Entry 5MGA (X-ray diffraction, 3.00 A resolution); this record covers chains A and C of the 4 polymer chains in the assembly.

[Chain A]
Molecule: CRISPR-associated endonuclease Cpf1
From: Francisella tularensis subsp. novicida U112
Notes: EC 3.1.-.-
UniProt: A0Q7Q2 (CPF1_FRATN); the construct lacks a stretch of the UniProt sequence and is renumbered around it, so the offset changes along the chain: 1-410 = UniProt 1-410; 413-422 = UniProt 436-445; 424-426 = UniProt 446-448; 459-467 = UniProt 449-457; 3 more segments
Sequence (1323 residues; numbered 1 to 1323 plus 41 insertion-coded residues; 41 numbers in that range are skipped by the numbering (no residue carries them; nothing is unmodelled there); the number before each row is that of its first residue; a row labelled like 410A-410Y holds insertion residues (410A, then the next letters in order)):
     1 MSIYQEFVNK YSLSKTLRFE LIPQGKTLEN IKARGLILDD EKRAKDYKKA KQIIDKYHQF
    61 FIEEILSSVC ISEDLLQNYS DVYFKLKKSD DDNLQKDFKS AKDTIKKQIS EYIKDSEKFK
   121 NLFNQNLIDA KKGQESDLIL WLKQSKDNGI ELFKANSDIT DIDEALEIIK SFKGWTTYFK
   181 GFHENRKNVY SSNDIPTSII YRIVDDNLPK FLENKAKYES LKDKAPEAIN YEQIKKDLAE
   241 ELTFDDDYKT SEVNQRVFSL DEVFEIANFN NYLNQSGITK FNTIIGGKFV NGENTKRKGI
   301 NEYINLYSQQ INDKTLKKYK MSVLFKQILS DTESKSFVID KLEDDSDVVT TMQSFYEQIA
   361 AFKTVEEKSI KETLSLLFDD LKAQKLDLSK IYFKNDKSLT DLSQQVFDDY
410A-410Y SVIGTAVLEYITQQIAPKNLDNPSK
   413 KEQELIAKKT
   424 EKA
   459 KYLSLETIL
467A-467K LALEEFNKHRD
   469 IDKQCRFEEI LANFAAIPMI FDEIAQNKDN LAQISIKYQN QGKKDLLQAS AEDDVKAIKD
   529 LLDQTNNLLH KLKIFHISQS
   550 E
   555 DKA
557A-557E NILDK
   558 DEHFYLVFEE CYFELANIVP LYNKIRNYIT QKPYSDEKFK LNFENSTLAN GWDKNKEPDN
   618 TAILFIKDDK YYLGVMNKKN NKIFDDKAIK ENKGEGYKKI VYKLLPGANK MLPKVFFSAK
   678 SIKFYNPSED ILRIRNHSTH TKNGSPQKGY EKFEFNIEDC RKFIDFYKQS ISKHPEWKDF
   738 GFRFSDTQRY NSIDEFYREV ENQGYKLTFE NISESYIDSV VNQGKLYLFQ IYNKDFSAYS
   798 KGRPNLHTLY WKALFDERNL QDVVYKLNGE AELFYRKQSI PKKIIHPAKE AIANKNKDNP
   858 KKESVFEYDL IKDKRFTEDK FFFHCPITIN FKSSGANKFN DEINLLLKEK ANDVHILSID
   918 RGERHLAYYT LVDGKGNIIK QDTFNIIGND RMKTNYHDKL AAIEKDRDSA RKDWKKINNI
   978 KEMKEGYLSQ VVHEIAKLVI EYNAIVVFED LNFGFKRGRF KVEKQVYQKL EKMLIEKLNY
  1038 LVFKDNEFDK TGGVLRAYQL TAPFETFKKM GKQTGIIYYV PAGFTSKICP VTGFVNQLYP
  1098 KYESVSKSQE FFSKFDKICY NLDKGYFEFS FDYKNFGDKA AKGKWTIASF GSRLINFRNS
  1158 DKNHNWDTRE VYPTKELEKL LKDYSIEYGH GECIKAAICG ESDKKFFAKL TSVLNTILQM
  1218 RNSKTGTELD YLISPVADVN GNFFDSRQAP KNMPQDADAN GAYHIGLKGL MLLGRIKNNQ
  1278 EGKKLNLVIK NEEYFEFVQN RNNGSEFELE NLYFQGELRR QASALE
Unresolved in the structure: 1-2, 227-230, 250-253, 310-311, 365-370, 383-396, 410A-410Y, 467A-467K, 557A-557E, 843-849, 946-951, 1012-1018, 1098-1101, 1137-1139, 1154-1159, 1182-1187, 1193, 1222-1224, 1279-1280, 1301-1323
Construct notes: conflict Asp246 (Ile in A0Q7Q2), Leu467 (Lys457 in A0Q7Q2), Ile842 (Thr in A0Q7Q2); expression tag (1301-1323)
Swiss-Prot annotation at these positions:
  - region: Met1 to Gln24 (Wedge region 1), Tyr47 to Lys51 (Binds crRNA alone and in crRNA-target DNA heteroduplex), Phe182 to Arg186 (Binds crRNA alone and in crRNA-target DNA heteroduplex), Asn301 to Asn305 (Binds DNA in crRNA-target DNA heteroduplex), Lys326 to Leu329 (Binds crRNA in crRNA-target DNA heteroduplex), His538 to Lys541 (Binds crRNA in crRNA-target DNA heteroduplex), Tyr591 to Lys595 (Binds crRNA), Leu662 to Ile679 (LKL, important for PAM recognition and DNA unwinding), Lys671 to Lys677 (Binds DNA protospacer adjacent motif (PAM) on target DNA), Arg692 to Gln704 (Binds single-strand non-target DNA), Lys791 to Ser794 (Binds crRNA), Leu803, His804 (Binds crRNA), Asn851 to Asn853 (Binds crRNA), Tyr865 to Phe873 (Binds crRNA), His954 to Trp971 (Bridge helix)
  - active site: His843 (For pre-crRNA processing), Lys852 (For pre-crRNA processing), Lys869 (For pre-crRNA processing), Asp917 (For DNase activity of RuvC domain), Glu1006 (For DNase activity of RuvC domain), Asp1255 (For DNase activity of RuvC domain)
  - site: Thr16 (Binds crRNA alone and in crRNA-target DNA heteroduplex), Lys131 (Binds target strand DNA), Thr295 (Binds crRNA in crRNA-target DNA heteroduplex), Lys320 (Binds DNA in crRNA-target DNA heteroduplex), Ser334 (Binds DNA in crRNA-target DNA heteroduplex), Tyr410 (Caps the crRNA-target DNA heteroduplex), Lys589 (Binds DNA in crRNA-target DNA heteroduplex), Lys613 (Binds DNA protospacer adjacent motif (PAM)), Lys667 (Binds Target strand DNA), Lys671 (Binds PAM), Lys677 (Binds Target strand DNA), Lys823 (Binds Target strand DNA), Gly826 (Binds Target strand DNA), Arg833 (Binds crRNA), Lys852 (Stabilizes transition state for pre-crRNA processing), Lys1026 (Binds DNA in crRNA-target DNA heteroduplex), Thr1063 (Binds DNA in crRNA-target DNA heteroduplex)
From the paper describing this entry:
  - binding site for the 26-nt DNA strand (chain C): Glu184, Tyr659, Met668, Lys671, Lys677, Lys823, Asn825, Gly826, Glu827
  - binding site for the 12-nt DNA strand: Asn666, Lys667, Met668, Pro670 to Glu715
  - mutagenesis - G608A, G608E, P663A, N666A, K667A, K671A, K677A, R692A, H694A, K1065A/K1066A: decreased catalytic activity
  - contacts within the chain: Tyr201-Lys1065, Tyr201-Phe1061

[Chain C]
Molecule: 26-nt DNA strand
Sequence (26 nucleotides; numbered -20 to 5; the number before each row is that of its first residue; numbers below 1 keep their minus sign (DG-20 is residue -20)):
   -20 GGCCTTATTA AATGACTTCT CTAACG

[How chain A and chain C interact]
Residue-residue contacts (86):
  Glu184(A) - DT-1(C)  sugar contact
  Asn188(A) - DT-3(C)  hydrogen bond to the base
  Asn188(A) - DC-2(C)  hydrogen bond to the sugar
  Ile195(A) - DT-3(C)  sugar contact
  Pro196(A) - DT-4(C)  phosphate contact
  Pro196(A) - DT-3(C)  phosphate contact
  Thr197(A) - DT-4(C)  base contact
  Thr197(A) - DT-3(C)  sugar contact
  Gly286(A) - DA-14(C)  phosphate contact
  Gly287(A) - DT-13(C)  sugar contact
  Lys296(A) - DA-14(C)  sugar contact
  Lys296(A) - DT-13(C)  sugar contact
  Asn301(A) - DT-15(C)  hydrogen bond to the phosphate
  Asn301(A) - DA-14(C)  hydrogen bond to the phosphate
  Glu302(A) - DT-15(C)  base contact
  Glu302(A) - DA-14(C)  sugar contact
  Asn305(A) - DT-16(C)  hydrogen bond to the base
  Asn305(A) - DT-15(C)  hydrogen bond to the sugar
  Gln309(A) - DT-16(C)  base contact
  Lys317(A) - DT-16(C)  phosphate contact
  Lys320(A) - DT-15(C)  sugar contact
  Lys335(A) - DT-12(C)  phosphate contact
  Ser336(A) - DT-13(C)  hydrogen bond to the phosphate
  Ser336(A) - DT-12(C)  sugar contact
  Val338(A) - DT-12(C)  phosphate contact
  Val338(A) - DA-11(C)  phosphate contact
  Thr400(A) - DG-19(C)  base contact
  Gln404(A) - DG-20(C)  sugar contact
  Gln404(A) - DG-19(C)  hydrogen bond to the phosphate
  Gln405(A) - DG-19(C)  phosphate contact
  Tyr410(A) - DG-19(C)  hydrogen bond to the base
  Asn584(A) - DA-11(C)  hydrogen bond to the sugar
  Asn584(A) - DA-10(C)  sugar contact
  Thr587(A) - DA-10(C)  sugar contact
  Thr587(A) - DA-9(C)  sugar contact
  Gln588(A) - DA-10(C)  phosphate contact
  Gln588(A) - DA-9(C)  phosphate contact
  Lys589(A) - DA-9(C)  hydrogen bond to the phosphate
  Lys589(A) - DT-8(C)  salt bridge to the phosphate
  Gly608(A) - DA2(C)  phosphate contact
  Trp609(A) - DA2(C)  phosphate contact
  Asp610(A) - DA2(C)  hydrogen bond to the phosphate
  Asn612(A) - DA3(C)  phosphate contact
  Lys613(A) - DA2(C)  phosphate contact
  Lys613(A) - DA3(C)  hydrogen bond to the base
  Tyr659(A) - DT1(C)  phosphate contact
  Tyr659(A) - DA2(C)  phosphate contact
  Leu661(A) - DT1(C)  sugar contact
  Leu661(A) - DA2(C)  sugar contact
  Pro663(A) - DT1(C)  sugar contact
  Pro663(A) - DA2(C)  sugar contact
  Met668(A) - DA2(C)  base contact
  Lys671(A) - DA2(C)  base contact
  Lys671(A) - DA3(C)  hydrogen bond to the base
  Lys671(A) - DC4(C)  hydrogen bond to the sugar
  Val672(A) - DC4(C)  phosphate contact
  Ser675(A) - DC4(C)  phosphate contact
  Ser675(A) - DG5(C)  phosphate contact
  Ala676(A) - DG5(C)  hydrogen bond to the phosphate
  Lys677(A) - DC4(C)  salt bridge to the phosphate
  Lys677(A) - DG5(C)  hydrogen bond to the phosphate
  Trp734(A) - DA3(C)  hydrogen bond to the phosphate
  Lys823(A) - DT1(C)  salt bridge to the phosphate
  Asn825(A) - DC0(C)  sugar contact
  Asn825(A) - DT1(C)  phosphate contact
  Gly826(A) - DC0(C)  hydrogen bond to the phosphate
  Gly826(A) - DT1(C)  hydrogen bond to the phosphate
  Glu827(A) - DT-1(C)  sugar contact
  Glu827(A) - DC0(C)  sugar contact
  Pro883(A) - DC0(C)  base contact
  Arg964(A) - DT-8(C)  hydrogen bond to the phosphate
  Arg964(A) - DG-7(C)  salt bridge to the phosphate
  Asn976(A) - DT-8(C)  sugar contact
  Asn976(A) - DG-7(C)  hydrogen bond to the phosphate
  Ile977(A) - DG-7(C)  hydrogen bond to the phosphate
  Lys978(A) - DG-7(C)  salt bridge to the phosphate
  Lys978(A) - DA-6(C)  phosphate contact
  Lys981(A) - DA-6(C)  salt bridge to the phosphate
  Gln1025(A) - DC-5(C)  hydrogen bond to the phosphate
  Lys1026(A) - DA-6(C)  salt bridge to the phosphate
  Lys1029(A) - DC-5(C)  phosphate contact
  Thr1063(A) - DT-4(C)  phosphate contact
  Thr1063(A) - DT-3(C)  phosphate contact
  Phe1064(A) - DC-5(C)  phosphate contact
  Phe1064(A) - DT-4(C)  hydrogen bond to the phosphate
  Lys1065(A) - DT-4(C)  phosphate contact
Interface residues without a listed pair, chain A (67 interface residues in all): Ser14, Asn185, Asp194, Asn282, Phe289, Arg583, Asn607, Lys660, Leu824, Ile974, Phe1061

[Overview]
The interface between chain A and chain C involves 67 residues on one side and 24 on the other; the contacts
include 25 hydrogen bonds and 7 salt bridges. Polar contacts include Asn188(A)-DT-3(C), Asn305(A)-DT-16(C) and
Tyr410(A)-DG-19(C). The paper reports a binding site for the 26-nt DNA strand (chain C) at Glu184(A),
Tyr659(A) and Met668(A) among others; G608A, G608E and P663A of chain A, among others, reduce catalytic
activity; 10 substitutions were tested in all.
Here chain A is CRISPR-associated endonuclease Cpf1 (Francisella tularensis subsp. novicida U112) and chain C
is a 26-nt DNA strand. Entry 5MGA (Structure of the Cpf1 endonuclease R-loop complex after DNA cleavage) was
determined by X-ray diffraction.
